Entry 6IDL (electron microscopy, 25.00 A resolution (very low resolution: no residue pairs are listed; an interface is given only as per-side residue counts)); this record covers chains A and B of the 9 polymer chains in the assembly.

Chain A (and B):
Name: Envelope protein
Organism: Dengue virus 3
Notes: chain B of this document is another copy of the same molecule, construct and numbering; everything in this record applies to it too
UniProtKB: A9LID6 (A9LID6_9FLAV); residues 1-493 here correspond to UniProt positions 281-773 (UniProt number = residue number + 280)
Amino-acid sequence (493 residues; row label = number of the first residue in the row):
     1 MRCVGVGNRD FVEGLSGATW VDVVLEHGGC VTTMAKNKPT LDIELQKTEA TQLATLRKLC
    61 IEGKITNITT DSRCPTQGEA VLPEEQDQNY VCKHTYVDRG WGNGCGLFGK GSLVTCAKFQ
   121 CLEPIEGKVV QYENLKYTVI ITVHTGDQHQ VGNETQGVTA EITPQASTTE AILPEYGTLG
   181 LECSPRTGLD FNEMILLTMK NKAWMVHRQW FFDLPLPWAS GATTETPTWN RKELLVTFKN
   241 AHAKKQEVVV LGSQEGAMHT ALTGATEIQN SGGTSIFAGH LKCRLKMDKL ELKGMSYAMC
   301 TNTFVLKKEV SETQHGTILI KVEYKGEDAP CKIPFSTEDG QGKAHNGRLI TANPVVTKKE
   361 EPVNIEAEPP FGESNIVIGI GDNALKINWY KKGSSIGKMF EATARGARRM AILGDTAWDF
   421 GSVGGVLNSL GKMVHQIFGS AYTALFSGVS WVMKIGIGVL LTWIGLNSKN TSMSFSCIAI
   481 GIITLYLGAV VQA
Unresolved in the structure: 394-493
Reported in the primary citation:
  - post-translational modification sites: Asn67 (citing earlier work)

Interface between chain A and chain B:
No residue of chain A is in contact with chain B in this assembly.

In short:
Chain A and chain B make no direct contact in this assembly. From the paper: a modification site at Asn67(A).
Both chains are Envelope protein (Dengue virus 3). Entry 6IDL (Cryo-EM structure of Immature Dengue virus
serotype 3 in complex with human antibody 1H10 Fab at ...) was determined by electron microscopy together with
6IDI and 6IDK from the same study.
